PDB entry 1CWR | X-ray diffraction, 2.10 A resolution | chain A

[Chain A]
Protein: Protein (M-phase inducer phosphatase 2 (CDC25B))
Source organism: Homo sapiens
Notes: EC 3.1.3.48; fragment: catalytic domain
UniProtKB: P30305 (MPIP2_HUMAN); residues 356-566 here = UniProt positions 356-566
Sequence (211 residues; numbered 356 to 566; the number before each row is that of its first residue):
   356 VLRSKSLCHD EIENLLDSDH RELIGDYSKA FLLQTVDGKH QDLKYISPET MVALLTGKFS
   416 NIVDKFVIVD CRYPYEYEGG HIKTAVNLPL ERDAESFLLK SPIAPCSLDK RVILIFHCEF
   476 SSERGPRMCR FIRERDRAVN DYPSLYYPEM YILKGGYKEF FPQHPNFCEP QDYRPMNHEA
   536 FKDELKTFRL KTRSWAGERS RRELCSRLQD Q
Disordered / not traced: 356-373, 552-566
Disulfide bonds: C426-C473

[Overview]
Chain A is Protein (M-phase inducer phosphatase 2 (CDC25B)) (Homo sapiens); the structure, Human CDC25B
catalytic domain without ion in catalytic site, was determined by X-ray diffraction, deposited together with
1CWS, 1CWT and 1QB0.
